PDB entry 6P1E | X-ray diffraction, 1.60 A resolution | chains A and B

Chain A (and B):
Name: PmoF1
Organism: Methylocystis sp. ATCC 49242
Notes: chain B of this document is another copy of the same molecule, construct and numbering; everything in this record applies to it too
Sequence (123 residues; row label = number of the first residue in the row):
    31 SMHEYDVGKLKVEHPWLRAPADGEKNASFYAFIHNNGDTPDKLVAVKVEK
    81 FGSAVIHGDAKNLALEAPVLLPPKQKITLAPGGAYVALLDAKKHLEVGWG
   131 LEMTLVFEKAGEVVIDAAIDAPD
Not modelled in the structure: 31, 152-153 (chain B: 31, 153)
Ion coordination: Cu ion site 1: H44 (shared with H64(B) of chain B); Cu ion site 2: H64 (shared with H44(B) of chain B)

Chain A / chain B interface:
Pairs across the interface - 20 pairs, chain A then chain B:
  M32(A) - E34(B)
  M32(A) - E43(B)
  M32(A) - H44(B)
  E34(A) - M32(B)
  E43(A) - H33(B)  salt bridge
  E43(A) - H44(B)  salt bridge
  H44(A) - E43(B)  salt bridge
  H44(A) - F62(B)
  W46(A) - F62(B)
  W46(A) - T108(B)
  F62(A) - H44(B)
  F62(A) - W46(B)
  F62(A) - F62(B)  hydrophobic
  K106(A) - V127(B)
  K106(A) - I149(B)
  T108(A) - W46(B)
  T108(A) - D150(B)
  P111(A) - P111(B)
  I149(A) - K106(B)  hydrogen bond (backbone-side chain)
  D150(A) - T108(B)  hydrogen bond
Other interface residues (no listed pair), chain A (16 interface residues in all): R48, H64, A110, V127, A148
Other interface residues (no listed pair), chain B (17 interface residues in all): R48, H64, A110, A148

In short:
16 residues of chain A face 17 of chain B across their interface; the contacts include 2 hydrogen bonds and 3
salt bridges. Polar contacts include E43(A)-H33(B), E43(A)-H44(B) and I149(A)-K106(B).
Both chains are PmoF1 (Methylocystis sp. ATCC 49242). Entry 6P1E (Cu-bound PmoF1 PCuAC domain (dimer)) was
determined by X-ray diffraction, deposited together with 6P16, 6P17, 6P1F and 6P1G.
